Entry 3MCH (X-ray diffraction, 1.64 A resolution); this record covers chains A and C of the 3 polymer chains in the assembly.

Chain A (and C):
Molecule: Molybdopterin biosynthesis enzyme, MoaB
Organism: Thermus thermophilus
Notes: chain C of this document is another copy of the same molecule, construct and numbering; everything in this record applies to it too
Reference sequence: Q5SLF2 (Q5SLF2_THET8); numbering as in UniProt (aligned over 1-164)
Chain sequence (164 residues; each row starts with the number of its first residue):
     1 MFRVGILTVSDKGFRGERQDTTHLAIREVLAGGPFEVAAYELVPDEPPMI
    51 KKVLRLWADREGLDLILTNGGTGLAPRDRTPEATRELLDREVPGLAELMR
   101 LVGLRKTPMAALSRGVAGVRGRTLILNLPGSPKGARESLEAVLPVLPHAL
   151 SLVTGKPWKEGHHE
Unresolved in the structure: 160-164
What the authors report for this chain:
  - contacts within the chain: Asp-11/Arg-77 (salt bridge)
  - self-association interface (contacts with another copy of this molecule); pairs are residue here / residue on that copy: Asp-78/Arg-90 (water-mediated contact), Glu-97/Glu-97, Gly-103/Gly-103 (water-mediated contact), Arg-105/Arg-105, Ala-111/Gly-94, Ser-113/Gly-94, Arg-114/Glu-91, Leu-74, Arg-90, Arg-100

Chain A / chain C interface:
Pairs across the interface (34; chain A residue first):
  Arg-90(A) with Gly-73(C); Leu-74(C); Ala-75(C), hydrogen bond (side chain-backbone); Pro-76(C), hydrogen bond (side chain-backbone); Asp-78(C), hydrogen bond (side chain-backbone); Arg-79(C); Glu-82(C), salt bridge; Arg-114(C)
  Glu-91(A) with Arg-114(C)
  Pro-93(A) with Arg-100(C)
  Gly-94(A) with Arg-100(C); Ala-111(C)
  Glu-97(A) with Glu-97(C); Arg-100(C), salt bridge; Val-102(C)
  Leu-98(A) with Thr-107(C); Ala-111(C), hydrophobic
  Val-102(A) with Val-102(C), hydrophobic; Gly-103(C)
  Gly-103(A) with Gly-103(C)
  Arg-105(A) with Arg-105(C)
  Ala-141(A) with Thr-107(C), hydrogen bond (backbone-side chain)
  Pro-144(A) with Thr-107(C); Met-109(C)
  Val-145(A) with Thr-107(C); Pro-108(C); Met-109(C), hydrophobic
  His-148(A) with Met-109(C); Leu-112(C)
  Ala-149(A) with Leu-74(C), hydrophobic; Leu-112(C), hydrophobic
  Leu-152(A) with Leu-74(C); Pro-76(C)
  Val-153(A) with Leu-74(C), hydrophobic
Interface residues without a listed pair, chain A (19 interface residues in all): Val-92, Leu-95, Arg-122

In short:
19 residues of chain A and 18 residues of chain C are in contact; the contacts include 4 hydrogen bonds and 2
salt bridges. Polar contacts include Arg-90(A)/Glu-82(C), Glu-97(A)/Arg-100(C) and Arg-90(A)/Ala-75(C). From
the paper: a self-association interface involving Leu-74(A), Asp-78(A) and Arg-90(A) among others; contacts
within the chain involving Asp-11(A) and Arg-77(A).
Chain A and chain C are both Molybdopterin biosynthesis enzyme, MoaB (Thermus thermophilus); the structure,
Crystal structure of the molybdopterin biosynthesis enzyme MoaB (TTHA0341) from thermus theromophilus HB8, was
determined by X-ray diffraction (same publication as 3MCI and 3MCJ).
